8JN2 - chains A and E of the 8 polymer chains in the assembly; structure by electron microscopy, 4.10 A resolution (low resolution: residue-level contacts below are approximate; hydrogen-bond / salt-bridge calls are withheld).

Chain A (and E):
Protein: Envelope protein
Source organism: Dengue virus type 3
Notes: chain E of this document is another copy of the same molecule, construct and numbering; everything in this record applies to it too
UniProt: A9LIF4 (A9LIF4_9FLAV); residues 1-493 here correspond to UniProt positions 281-773 (UniProt number = residue number + 280)
Sequence (493 residues; row label = number of the first residue in the row):
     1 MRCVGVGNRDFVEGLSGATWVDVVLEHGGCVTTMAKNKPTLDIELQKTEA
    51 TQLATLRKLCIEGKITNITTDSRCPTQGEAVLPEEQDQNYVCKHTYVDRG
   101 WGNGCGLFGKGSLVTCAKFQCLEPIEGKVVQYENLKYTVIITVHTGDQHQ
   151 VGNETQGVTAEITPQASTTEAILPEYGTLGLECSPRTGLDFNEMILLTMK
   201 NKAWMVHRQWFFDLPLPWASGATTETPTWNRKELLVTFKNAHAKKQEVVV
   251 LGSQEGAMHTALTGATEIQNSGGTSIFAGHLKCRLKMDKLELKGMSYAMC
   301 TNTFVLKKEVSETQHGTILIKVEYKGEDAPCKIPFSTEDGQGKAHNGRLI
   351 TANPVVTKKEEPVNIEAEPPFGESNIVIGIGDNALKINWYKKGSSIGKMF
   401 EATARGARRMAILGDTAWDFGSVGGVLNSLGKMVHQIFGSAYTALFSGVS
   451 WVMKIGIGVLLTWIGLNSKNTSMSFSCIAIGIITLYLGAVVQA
Disulfide bonds: C3-C30, C60-C121, C74-C105, C300-C331
Covalently attached groups: N-acetylglucosamine (NAG) linked to N67, N153

Chain A / chain E interface:
Pairs across the interface (13):
  W20(A) with Q341(E)
  E133(A) with E309(E)
  Q165(A) with E309(E)
  S167(A) with N388(E)
  T168(A) with K386(E)
  S184(A) with E373(E); N388(E)
  R186(A) with N388(E); W389(E); Y390(E)
  T187(A) with Y390(E)
  R284(A) with Q341(E)
  K286(A) with Q341(E)
Also at the interface, not in a pair above, chain A (11 interface residues in all): P185
Also at the interface, not in a pair above, chain E (8 interface residues in all): I387

In short:
11 residues of chain A face 8 of chain E across their interface. Covalently linked N-acetylglucosamine: at
N67(A) and N153(A).
Chain A and chain E are both Envelope protein (Dengue virus type 3); the structure, Cryo-EM structure of
dengue virus serotype 3 strain 863DK in complex with human antibody DENV-115 Fab ..., was determined by
electron microscopy (same publication as 8JN1 and 8JN3).
